Entry 2OA6 (X-ray diffraction, 2.15 A resolution); this record covers chains A and D of the 4 polymer chains in the assembly.

# Chain A (and D)
Protein: Aristolochene synthase
Source organism: Aspergillus terreus
Notes: EC 4.2.3.9; chain D of this document is another copy of the same molecule, construct and numbering; everything in this record applies to it too
UniProtKB: Q9UR08 (Q9UR08_ASPTE); residue numbers follow UniProt; this construct covers 1-320
Amino-acid sequence (320 residues; row label = number of the first residue in the row):
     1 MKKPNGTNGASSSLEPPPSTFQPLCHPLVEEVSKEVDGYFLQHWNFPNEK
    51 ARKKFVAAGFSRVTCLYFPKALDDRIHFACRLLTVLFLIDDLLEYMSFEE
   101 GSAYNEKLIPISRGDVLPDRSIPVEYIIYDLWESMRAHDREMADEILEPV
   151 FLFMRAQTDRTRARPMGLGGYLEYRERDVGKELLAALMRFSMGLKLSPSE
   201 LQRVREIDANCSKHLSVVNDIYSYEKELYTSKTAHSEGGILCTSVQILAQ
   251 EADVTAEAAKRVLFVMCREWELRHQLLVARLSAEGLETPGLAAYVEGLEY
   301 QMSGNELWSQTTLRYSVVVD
Disordered / not traced: 1-12, 231-240, 318-320 (chain D: 1-12, 319-320)
Curated features (UniProtKB/Swiss-Prot):
  - binding site (Mg(2+)): Asp90, Asn219, Ser223, Glu227
  - binding site ((2E,6E)-farnesyl diphosphate): Arg314, Tyr315
  - mutagenesis: Glu227 (E227Q: Abolishes catalytic activity)

# How chain A and chain D interact
Contacting residue pairs - 32 pairs, chain A then chain D:
  Leu168(A) - Leu248(D)  hydrophobic
  Leu168(A) - Glu251(D)
  Gly169(A) - Glu251(D)  hydrogen bond (backbone-side chain)
  Leu172(A) - Glu251(D)
  Leu172(A) - Ala252(D)  hydrophobic
  Lys213(A) - Ala252(D)
  Glu251(A) - Leu168(D)
  Glu251(A) - Gly169(D)  hydrogen bond (side chain-backbone)
  Glu251(A) - Leu172(D)
  Ala252(A) - Lys213(D)
  Ala252(A) - Met266(D)  hydrophobic
  Ala252(A) - Trp270(D)  hydrogen bond (backbone-side chain)
  Asp253(A) - Lys213(D)
  Asp253(A) - Arg273(D)  salt bridge
  Val254(A) - Met266(D)  hydrophobic
  Val254(A) - Trp270(D)
  Ala258(A) - Glu269(D)
  Arg261(A) - Glu269(D)  salt bridge
  Arg261(A) - Leu272(D)
  Val262(A) - Val262(D)  hydrophobic
  Val262(A) - Met266(D)  hydrophobic
  Val262(A) - Glu269(D)
  Val265(A) - Val265(D)  hydrophobic
  Met266(A) - Ala252(D)  hydrophobic
  Met266(A) - Val262(D)  hydrophobic
  Glu269(A) - Ala258(D)
  Glu269(A) - Arg261(D)  salt bridge
  Glu269(A) - Val262(D)
  Trp270(A) - Ala252(D)  hydrogen bond (side chain-backbone)
  Trp270(A) - Val254(D)
  Leu272(A) - Arg261(D)
  Arg273(A) - Asp253(D)  salt bridge
Also at the interface, not in a pair above, chain A (20 interface residues in all): Gly170, Glu176, Leu248
Also at the interface, not in a pair above, chain D (19 interface residues in all): Gly167

# Summary
The interface between chain A and chain D involves 20 residues on one side and 19 on the other; the contacts
include 4 hydrogen bonds and 4 salt bridges. Polar pairs include Asp253(A)-Arg273(D), Arg261(A)-Glu269(D) and
Gly169(A)-Glu251(D).
Both chains are Aristolochene synthase (Aspergillus terreus). Entry 2OA6 (Aristolochene synthase from
Aspergillus terreus complexed with pyrophosphate) was determined by X-ray diffraction, deposited together with
2E4O.
